6MLM - chains A and J of the 12 polymer chains in the assembly; structure by electron microscopy, 3.50 A resolution.

Chain A:
Protein: Hemagglutinin HA1 chain
Source organism: Influenza A virus (A/New York/107/2003(H7N2))
UniProt: B2LVD7 (B2LVD7_9INFA); the construct lacks a stretch of the UniProt sequence and is renumbered around it, so the offset changes along the chain: 9-158 = UniProt 1-150; 160-170 = UniProt 151-161; 171-236 = UniProt 164-229; 245-270 = UniProt 230-255; 3 more segments
Sequence (328 residues; each row starts with the number of its first residue; note: 12 numbers in that range are skipped by the numbering (no residue carries them; nothing is unmodelled there); a row labelled like 170A-170B holds insertion residues (170A, then the next letters in order)):
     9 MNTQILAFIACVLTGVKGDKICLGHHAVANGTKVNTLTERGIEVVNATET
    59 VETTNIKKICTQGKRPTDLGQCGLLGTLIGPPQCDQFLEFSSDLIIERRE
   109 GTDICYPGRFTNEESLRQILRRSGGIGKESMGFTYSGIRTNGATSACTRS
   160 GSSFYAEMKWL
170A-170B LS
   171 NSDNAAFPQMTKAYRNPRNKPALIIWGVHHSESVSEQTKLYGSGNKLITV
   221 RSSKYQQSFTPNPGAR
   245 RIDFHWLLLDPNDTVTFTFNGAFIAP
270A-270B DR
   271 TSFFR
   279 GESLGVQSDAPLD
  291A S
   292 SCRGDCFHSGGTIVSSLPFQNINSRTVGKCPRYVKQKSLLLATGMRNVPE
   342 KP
Not modelled in the structure: 9-25
Disulfides: Cys68-Cys293, Cys80-Cys92, Cys113-Cys155, Cys297-Cys321
Covalent attachments: N-acetylglucosamine (NAG) linked to Asn54, Asn256

Chain J:
Protein: Hemagglutinin HA2 chain
Source organism: Influenza A virus
UniProt: B2LVD7 (B2LVD7_9INFA); residues -2 to 221 here correspond to UniProt positions 329-552 (UniProt number = residue number + 331)
Sequence (224 residues; row label = number of the first residue in the row; numbers below 1 keep their minus sign (Lys-2 is residue -2)):
    -2 KPRGLFGAIAGFIENGWEGLINGWYGFRHQNAQGEGTAADYKSTQSAIDQ
    48 ITGKLNRLIGKTNQQFELIDNEFNEIEQQIGNVINWTRDAMTEIWSYNAE
    98 LLVAMENQHTIDLADSEMSKLYERVKKQLRENAEEDGTGCFEIFHKCDDQ
   148 CMESIRNNTYDHTQYRTESLQNRIQIDPVKLSSGYKDIILWFSFGASCFL
   198 LLAIAMGLVFICIKNGNMQCTICI
Not modelled in the structure: -2 to 6, 175-221
Disulfides: Cys144-Cys148
Covalent attachments: N-acetylglucosamine (NAG) linked to Asn82

Interface between chain A and chain J:
Contacting residue pairs - 7 pairs, chain A then chain J:
  Asn120(A) - Gln75(J)
  Glu122(A) - Gln76(J)
  Ser123(A) - Gln75(J)  hydrogen bond
  Ser123(A) - Asn79(J)
  Gln126(A) - Asn79(J)
  Trp250(A) - Gln75(J)
  Arg323(A) - Glu90(J)  salt bridge

Overview:
Chain A and chain J form an interface of 6 and 4 residues respectively; the contacts include 1 hydrogen bond
and 1 salt bridge. Among the polar pairs are Arg323(A)-Glu90(J) and Ser123(A)-Gln75(J). N-acetylglucosamine is
covalently linked to Asn54(A) and Asn256(A). Covalently linked N-acetylglucosamine: at Asn82(J).
Here chain A is Hemagglutinin HA1 chain (Influenza A virus (A/New York/107/2003(H7N2))) and chain J is
Hemagglutinin HA2 chain (Influenza A virus). Entry 6MLM (H7 HA0 in complex with Fv from H7.5 IgG) was
determined by electron microscopy.
